PDB entry 3A11 | X-ray diffraction, 2.50 A resolution | chains E and F of the 6 polymer chains in the assembly

# Chain E (and F)
Protein: Translation initiation factor eIF-2B, delta subunit
Source organism: Thermococcus kodakaraensis
Notes: EC 5.3.1.-; chain F of this document is another copy of the same molecule, construct and numbering; everything in this record applies to it too
UniProt: Q5JFM9 (Q5JFM9_PYRKO); numbering as in UniProt (aligned over 1-322)
Sequence (338 residues; each row starts with the number of its first residue; numbers below 1 keep their minus sign (Met-15 is residue -15)):
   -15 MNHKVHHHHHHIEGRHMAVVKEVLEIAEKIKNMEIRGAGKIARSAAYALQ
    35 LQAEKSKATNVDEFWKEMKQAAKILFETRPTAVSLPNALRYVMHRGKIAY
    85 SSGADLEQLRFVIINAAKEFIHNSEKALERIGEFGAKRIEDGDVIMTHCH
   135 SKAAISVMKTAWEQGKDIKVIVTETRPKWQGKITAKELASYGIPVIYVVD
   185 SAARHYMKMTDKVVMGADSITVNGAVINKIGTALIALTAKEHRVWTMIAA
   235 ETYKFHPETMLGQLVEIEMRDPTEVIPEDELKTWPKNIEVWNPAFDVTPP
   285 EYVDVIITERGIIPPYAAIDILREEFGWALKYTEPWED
Not modelled in the structure: -15 to 1, 247-250 (chain F: -15 to 1, 247-248)
Construct notes: expression tag (-15 to 0)
Ion coordination: Mg2+ near Asp304 (its only coordinating residue here)
Curated features (UniProtKB/Swiss-Prot):
  - active site: Cys133 (Proton acceptor), Asp202 (Proton donor)
  - binding site (substrate): Arg20 to Gly23, Arg63, Ser135 to Ala137, Asn212, Lys213, Lys238
  - site: Arg227 (Plays a key role in hexamerization)
  - mutagenesis: Cys133 (C133A/S: Loss of catalytic activity), Asp202 (D202N: Loss of catalytic activity), Arg227 (R227E: Impairs molecular assembly. 60-fold decrease in catalytic activity)
From the paper describing this entry:
  - mutagenesis - R227E: decreased catalytic activity
  - mutagenesis - C133A, C133S, D202N: abolished catalytic activity
  - mutagenesis - D202N: abolished binding to alpha-R15P (proposed by the authors, not directly observed)
  - self-association interface (contacts with another copy of this molecule); pairs are residue here / residue on that copy: Arg227-Glu285
  - catalytic residues: Asp202 (proposed by the authors, not directly observed)

# How chain E and chain F interact
Contacting residue pairs (99):
  Glu158(E) - Arg160(F)  salt bridge
  Arg160(E) - Glu158(F)  salt bridge
  Arg160(E) - Trp163(F)
  Arg160(E) - Val183(F)
  Trp163(E) - Arg160(F)
  Trp163(E) - Trp163(F)  hydrophobic
  Lys166(E) - Glu264(F)  salt bridge
  Ala169(E) - Ile272(F)
  Lys170(E) - Trp268(F)
  Lys170(E) - Ile272(F)
  Ala173(E) - Pro269(F)  hydrophobic
  Ala173(E) - Asn271(F)
  Ala173(E) - Ile272(F)  hydrophobic
  Gly176(E) - Asn271(F)
  Pro178(E) - Asn271(F)
  Val179(E) - Asn271(F)  hydrogen bond (backbone-backbone)
  Val179(E) - Ile272(F)
  Val179(E) - Glu273(F)  hydrogen bond (backbone-backbone)
  Ile180(E) - Glu273(F)
  Ile180(E) - Trp275(F)  hydrophobic
  Tyr181(E) - Val259(F)  hydrophobic
  Tyr181(E) - Ile260(F)  hydrophobic
  Tyr181(E) - Trp268(F)  hydrophobic
  Tyr181(E) - Glu273(F)  hydrogen bond (backbone-backbone)
  Tyr181(E) - Val274(F)
  Tyr181(E) - Trp275(F)  hydrogen bond (backbone-backbone)
  Val182(E) - Trp275(F)
  Val183(E) - Arg160(F)
  Asp184(E) - Ser185(F)  hydrogen bond
  Asp184(E) - Leu218(F)
  Ser185(E) - His132(F)
  Ser185(E) - Asp184(F)  hydrogen bond
  Ser185(E) - Ile214(F)
  Ser185(E) - Gly215(F)  hydrogen bond (backbone-backbone)
  Ser185(E) - Leu218(F)
  Ala186(E) - Ile214(F)  hydrophobic
  Ala187(E) - Leu218(F)  hydrophobic
  Arg188(E) - Ala217(F)
  Arg188(E) - Leu218(F)
  Arg188(E) - Val281(F)
  Arg188(E) - Pro283(F)
  Arg188(E) - Tyr286(F)
  His189(E) - Glu250(F)  salt bridge
  His189(E) - Phe279(F)
  His189(E) - Asp280(F)
  Tyr190(E) - Glu250(F)  hydrogen bond
  Tyr190(E) - Trp275(F)  hydrophobic
  Tyr190(E) - Pro277(F)
  Met193(E) - Trp275(F)  hydrophobic
  Ile214(E) - Ser185(F)
  Ile214(E) - Ala186(F)  hydrophobic
  Ile214(E) - His189(F)
  Gly215(E) - Ser185(F)  hydrogen bond (backbone-backbone)
  Ala217(E) - Arg188(F)
  Leu218(E) - Ala187(F)  hydrophobic
  Leu218(E) - Arg188(F)
  Leu218(E) - Thr222(F)
  Leu221(E) - Leu221(F)  hydrophobic
  Leu221(E) - Thr222(F)
  Leu221(E) - Glu225(F)
  Thr222(E) - Leu218(F)
  Thr222(E) - Leu221(F)
  Glu225(E) - Leu221(F)
  Glu225(E) - Tyr286(F)  hydrogen bond
  Ile251(E) - His189(F)
  Met253(E) - Tyr190(F)
  Val259(E) - Glu158(F)
  Val259(E) - Tyr181(F)  hydrophobic
  Ile260(E) - Lys166(F)
  Ile260(E) - Tyr181(F)  hydrophobic
  Glu264(E) - Lys166(F)  salt bridge
  Trp268(E) - Lys166(F)
  Trp268(E) - Lys170(F)
  Trp268(E) - Tyr181(F)  hydrophobic
  Pro269(E) - Ala173(F)  hydrophobic
  Asn271(E) - Ala173(F)  hydrogen bond (side chain-backbone)
  Asn271(E) - Ile177(F)  hydrogen bond (side chain-backbone)
  Asn271(E) - Pro178(F)
  Asn271(E) - Val179(F)  hydrogen bond (backbone-backbone)
  Ile272(E) - Ala169(F)
  Ile272(E) - Lys170(F)
  Ile272(E) - Ala173(F)  hydrophobic
  Ile272(E) - Val179(F)
  Glu273(E) - Val179(F)  hydrogen bond (backbone-backbone)
  Glu273(E) - Ile180(F)
  Glu273(E) - Tyr181(F)  hydrogen bond (backbone-backbone)
  Val274(E) - Tyr181(F)
  Trp275(E) - Ile180(F)  hydrophobic
  Trp275(E) - Tyr181(F)  hydrogen bond (backbone-backbone)
  Trp275(E) - Val182(F)
  Trp275(E) - Tyr190(F)  hydrophobic
  Trp275(E) - Met193(F)  hydrophobic
  Pro277(E) - Tyr190(F)
  Phe279(E) - His189(F)
  Asp280(E) - His189(F)
  Val281(E) - Arg188(F)
  Pro283(E) - Arg188(F)
  Tyr286(E) - Arg188(F)
  Tyr286(E) - Glu225(F)  hydrogen bond
Also at the interface, not in a pair above, chain E (49 interface residues in all): His132, Ile177
Also at the interface, not in a pair above, chain F (53 interface residues in all): Lys153, Pro161, Ser174, Gly176, Ile251, Met253

# Summary
The interface between chain E and chain F involves 49 residues on one side and 53 on the other, with 17
hydrogen bonds and 5 salt bridges. Polar pairs include Glu158(E)-Arg160(F), Lys166(E)-Glu264(F) and
His189(E)-Glu250(F). The paper reports the catalytic residue Asp202(E); C133A, C133S and D202N of chain E
abolish catalytic activity.
Both chains are Translation initiation factor eIF-2B, delta subunit (Thermococcus kodakaraensis). Entry 3A11
(Crystal structure of ribose-1,5-bisphosphate isomerase from Thermococcus kodakaraensis KOD1) was determined
by X-ray diffraction together with 3VM6 and 3A9C from the same study.
